2WTT - chains J and K of the 4 polymer chains in the assembly; structure by X-ray diffraction, 2.30 A resolution.

Chain J (and K):
Protein: Tumor protein P73
Organism: Homo sapiens
Notes: fragment: tetramerization domain, residues 351-399; chain K of this document is another copy of the same molecule, construct and numbering; everything in this record applies to it too
UniProtKB: O15350 (P73_HUMAN); residues 351-399 here = UniProt positions 351-399
Amino-acid sequence (51 residues; row label = number of the first residue in the row):
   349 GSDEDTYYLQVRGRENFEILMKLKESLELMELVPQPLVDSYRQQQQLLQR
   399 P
Unresolved in the structure: 349-353, 399 (chain K: 349-352, 395-399)
Modified positions: Mse-369 (selenomethionine; parent Met); Mse-378 (selenomethionine; parent Met)

Interface between chain J and chain K:
Pairs across the interface (10):
  Glu-363(J) with Lys-370(K), salt bridge
  Ile-367(J) with Lys-370(K); Leu-371(K), hydrophobic
  Leu-371(J) with Ile-367(K), hydrophobic; Leu-371(K), hydrophobic
  Leu-396(J) with Tyr-356(K); Gln-358(K)
  Gln-397(J) with Tyr-356(K); Leu-357(K); Gln-358(K), hydrogen bond (side chain-backbone)
Interface residues without a listed pair, chain J (7 interface residues in all): Lys-370, Arg-398

Summary:
Chain J and chain K form an interface of 7 and 6 residues respectively, with 1 hydrogen bond and 1 salt
bridge. Polar contacts include Glu-363(J)/Lys-370(K) and Gln-397(J)/Gln-358(K).
Both chains are Tumor protein P73 (Homo sapiens). Entry 2WTT (Structure of the human p73 tetramerization
domain (crystal form II)) was determined by X-ray diffraction together with 2WQI and 2WQJ from the same study.
